6RDS - chains S and V of the 20 polymer chains in the assembly; structure by electron microscopy, 3.80 A resolution.

== Chain S ==
Protein: ATP synthase gamma chain, mitochondrial
Organism: Polytomella sp. Pringsheim 198.80
Reference sequence: Q4LDE7 (Q4LDE7_9CHLO); numbering as in UniProt (aligned over 1-317)
Amino-acid sequence (317 residues; numbered 1 to 317; the number before each row is that of its first residue):
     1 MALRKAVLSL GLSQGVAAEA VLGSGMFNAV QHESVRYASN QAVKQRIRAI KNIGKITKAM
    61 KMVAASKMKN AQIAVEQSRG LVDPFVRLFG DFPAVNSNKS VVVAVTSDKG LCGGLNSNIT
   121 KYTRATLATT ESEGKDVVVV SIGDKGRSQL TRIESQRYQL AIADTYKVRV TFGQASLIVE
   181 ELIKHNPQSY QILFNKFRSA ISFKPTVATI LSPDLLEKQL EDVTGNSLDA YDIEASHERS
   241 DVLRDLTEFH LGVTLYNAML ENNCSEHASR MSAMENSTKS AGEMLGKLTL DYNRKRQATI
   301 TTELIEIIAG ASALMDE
Not modelled in the structure: 1-38, 316-317

== Chain V ==
Protein: ATP synthase subunit alpha
Organism: Polytomella sp. Pringsheim 198.80
Reference sequence: A0ZW40 (A0ZW40_9CHLO); residues 1-562 here = UniProt positions 1-562
Amino-acid sequence (562 residues; row label = number of the first residue in the row):
     1 MRSPAAFVAR SGLFKASLGQ SNWAQKAEQM MASVTRTFAA DAKALDELRK PKFSSKYLIQ
    61 HVSQKLIPAV KEWEKSYQPP VIHLGRVLSV GDGIARVYGL KSVQAGELVC FDSGVKGMAL
   121 NLQADHVGVV VFGNDSVIHQ GDLVYRTGQI VNVPIGPGTL GRVTDGLGQP IDGKGPLTNV
   181 RSSLVEVKAP GIIARQSVRE PLFTGVKAVD ALVPIGRGQR ELIIGDRQTG KTAVAIDAII
   241 HQKNCNEQVP KAQRVYCVYV AVGQKRSTVA QLVKLFTQTG AMRYTIMVSA TASDAAPLQF
   301 LAPYSGCAMA EYFRDTGKHG LIIYDDLSKQ SVAYRQMSLL LRRPPGREAF PGDVFYLHSR
   361 LLERAAKLSK ELGGGSLTAF PVIETQAGDV SAYIATNVIS ITDGQIFLET ELFYKGIRPA
   421 LNVGLSVSRV GSAAQFPGMK QVAGTLKLEL AQYREVAAFA QFGSDLDAAT QYVLERGARL
   481 TEMLKQKQFA PIPIERQTVA VYAATKGFLD KVRVQDIVAA EEAVISQVNP AVFKILKANG
   541 KITPALDAHL KAELRKVKLP GA
Not modelled in the structure: 1-42
Construct notes: conflict Arg266 (Lys in A0ZW40)

== Interface between chain S and chain V ==
Residue-residue contacts (13; chain S residue first):
  Arg48(S) with Glu411(V), salt bridge
  Lys55(S) with Phe459(V)
  Ala59(S) with Phe459(V), hydrophobic; Phe462(V), hydrophobic
  Val63(S) with Asp465(V)
  Ser66(S) with Asp465(V)
  Ile300(S) with Arg347(V)
  Glu303(S) with Glu348(V)
  Leu304(S) with Gly346(V)
  Ile307(S) with Pro345(V), hydrophobic; Glu348(V); Ala349(V), hydrophobic
  Leu314(S) with Arg342(V)
Interface residues without a listed pair, chain S (16 interface residues in all): Ile56, Met60, Met62, Lys67, Arg296, Ala311
Interface residues without a listed pair, chain V (12 interface residues in all): Ser391, Asp467

== Summary ==
16 residues of chain S and 12 residues of chain V are in contact, with 1 salt bridge. Its one salt-bridged
contact is Arg48(S)-Glu411(V).
Chain S is ATP synthase gamma chain, mitochondrial and chain V is ATP synthase subunit alpha, both from
Polytomella sp. Pringsheim 198.80; the structure, Cryo-EM structure of Polytomella F-ATP synthase, Rotary
substate 1D, focussed refinement of F1 head and rotor, was determined by electron microscopy, deposited
together with 6RD4, 6RD5, 6RD6, 6RD7, 6RD8, 6RD9 and 46 further entries.
